PDB entry 2HHQ | X-ray diffraction, 1.80 A resolution | chains B and A of the 3 polymer chains in the assembly

[Chain B]
Molecule: 13-nt DNA strand
Sequence (13 nucleotides; numbered 22 to 34; the number before each row is that of its first residue):
    22 CATXCGAGTCAGG
Modified / non-standard residues: 6OG (6-O-methyl guanosine-5'-monophosphate) at position 25

[Chain A]
Protein: DNA polymerase I
From: Geobacillus stearothermophilus
Notes: EC 2.7.7.7; fragment: residues 299-876 (analogous to E Coli Klenow Fragment)
UniProt: Q5KWC1 (Q5KWC1_GEOKA); residues 298-876 here correspond to UniProt positions 300-878 (UniProt number = residue number + 2)
Sequence (580 residues; numbered 297 to 876; the number before each row is that of its first residue):
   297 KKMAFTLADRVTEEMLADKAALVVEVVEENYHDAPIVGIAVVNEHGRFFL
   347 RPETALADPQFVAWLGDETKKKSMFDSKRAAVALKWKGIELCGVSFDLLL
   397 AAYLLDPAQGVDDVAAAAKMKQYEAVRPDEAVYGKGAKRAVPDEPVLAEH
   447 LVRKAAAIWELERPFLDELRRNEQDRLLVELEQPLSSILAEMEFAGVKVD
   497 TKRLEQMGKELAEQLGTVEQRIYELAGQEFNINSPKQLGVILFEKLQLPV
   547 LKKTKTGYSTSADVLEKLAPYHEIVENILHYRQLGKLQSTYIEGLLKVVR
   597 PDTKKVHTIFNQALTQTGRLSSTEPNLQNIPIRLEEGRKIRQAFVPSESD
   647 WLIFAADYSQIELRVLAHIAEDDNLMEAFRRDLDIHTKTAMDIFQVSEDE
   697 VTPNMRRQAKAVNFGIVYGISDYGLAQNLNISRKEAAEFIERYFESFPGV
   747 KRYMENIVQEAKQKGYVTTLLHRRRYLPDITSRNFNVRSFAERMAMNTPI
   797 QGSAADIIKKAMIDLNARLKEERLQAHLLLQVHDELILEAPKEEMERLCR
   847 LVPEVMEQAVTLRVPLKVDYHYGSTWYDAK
Ion coordination: Mg2+: Asp-653, Tyr-654, Asp-830

[Chain B / chain A interface]
Pairs across the interface - 37 pairs, chain B then chain A:
  DT24(B) / Ala-433(A)  phosphate contact
  6OG_25(B) / Gly-432(A)  phosphate contact
  6OG_25(B) / Ala-433(A)  hydrogen bond to the phosphate
  DA28(B) / Lys-551(A)  salt bridge to the phosphate
  DA28(B) / Thr-552(A)  phosphate contact
  DG29(B) / Pro-531(A)  phosphate contact
  DG29(B) / Thr-550(A)  hydrogen bond to the phosphate
  DG29(B) / Lys-551(A)  salt bridge to the phosphate
  DG29(B) / Thr-552(A)  hydrogen bond to the phosphate
  DT30(B) / Thr-550(A)  phosphate contact
  DT30(B) / Ser-555(A)  phosphate contact
  DT30(B) / Thr-556(A)  hydrogen bond to the phosphate
  DT30(B) / Ser-557(A)  hydrogen bond to the phosphate
  DT30(B) / Arg-578(A)  hydrogen bond to the phosphate
  DC31(B) / Ser-557(A)  phosphate contact
  DC31(B) / Ala-558(A)  hydrogen bond to the phosphate
  DC31(B) / Arg-578(A)  salt bridge to the phosphate
  DC31(B) / Lys-582(A)  hydrogen bond to the base
  DA32(B) / Lys-582(A)  sugar contact
  DA32(B) / Tyr-587(A)  hydrogen bond to the sugar
  DA32(B) / Asn-625(A)  hydrogen bond to the base
  DA32(B) / Pro-627(A)  phosphate contact
  DG33(B) / Arg-615(A)  base contact
  DG33(B) / Gln-624(A)  sugar contact
  DG33(B) / Asn-625(A)  sugar contact
  DG33(B) / Ile-626(A)  sugar contact
  DG33(B) / Pro-627(A)  phosphate contact
  DG33(B) / Ile-628(A)  hydrogen bond to the phosphate
  DG33(B) / Arg-629(A)  salt bridge to the phosphate
  DG34(B) / Arg-615(A)  hydrogen bond to the base
  DG34(B) / Ile-628(A)  phosphate contact
  DG34(B) / Arg-629(A)  salt bridge to the phosphate
  DG34(B) / Tyr-714(A)  base contact
  DG34(B) / Gln-797(A)  base contact
  DG34(B) / Val-828(A)  phosphate contact
  DG34(B) / His-829(A)  phosphate contact
  DG34(B) / Asp-830(A)  hydrogen bond to the phosphate
Other interface residues (no listed pair), chain A (29 interface residues in all): Lys-431, Tyr-554, Gln-579, Leu-630

[Overview]
Chain B and chain A form an interface of 9 and 29 residues respectively, with 13 hydrogen bonds and 5 salt
bridges. Polar contacts include DC31(B)/Lys-582(A), DA32(B)/Asn-625(A) and DG34(B)/Arg-615(A). The Mg2+ site
is built by Asp-653(A), Tyr-654(A) and Asp-830(A).
Chain B is a 13-nt DNA strand and chain A is DNA polymerase I (Geobacillus stearothermophilus); the structure,
O6-methyl-guanine:T pair in the polymerase-10 basepair position, was determined by X-ray diffraction together
with 2HHS, 2HHT, 2HHU, 2HHV, 2HHW, 2HHX and 3 further entries from the same study.
